PDB entry 4AAG | X-ray diffraction, 2.80 A resolution | chains A and G of the 4 polymer chains in the assembly

# Chain A
Protein: DNA endonuclease I-crei
From: Chlamydomonas reinhardtii
Notes: EC 3.1.-.-
UniProt: P05725 (DNE1_CHLRE); residues 2-153 here = UniProt positions 2-153
Sequence (152 residues; row label = number of the first residue in the row):
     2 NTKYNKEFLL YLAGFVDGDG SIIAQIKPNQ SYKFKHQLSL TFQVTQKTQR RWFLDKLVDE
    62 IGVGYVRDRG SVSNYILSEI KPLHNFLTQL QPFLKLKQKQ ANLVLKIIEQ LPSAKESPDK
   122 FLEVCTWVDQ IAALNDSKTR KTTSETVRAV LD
Construct notes: engineered mutation Asn-75 (Asp in P05725)
Ion coordination: Ca2+ site 1: Gly-19 (shared with 1 residue of chain B; 1 residue of chain E; DC614(G) of chain G); Ca2+ site 2: Asp-20 (shared with 1 residue of chain B; 1 residue of chain E; DG615(G) of chain G)
Curated features (UniProtKB/Swiss-Prot):
  - region (Interaction with DNA): Gln-26 to Gln-38, Gln-44 to Gln-47, Arg-68 to Arg-70, Ser-138 to Thr-143
  - binding site (Mg(2+)): Gly-19, Asp-20
  - mutagenesis: Asp-20 (D20A/L/N: Loss of catalytic activity. Reduced affinity for DNA), Gln-26 (Q26A/C: Alters the specificity of the endonuclease), Tyr-33 (Y33C/H/R: Alters the specificity of the endonuclease), Gln-44 (Q44A/C/T/V/W: Alters the specificity of the endonuclease), Gln-47 (Q47A/E/M: Loss of catalytic activity; Q47N: Strongly reduced affinity for DNA. No effect on catalytic activity), Arg-68 (R68A: Loss of activity), Lys-98 (K98A: Strongly reduced affinity for DNA. Increased catalytic activity; K98R: Strongly reduced affinity for DNA. No effect on catalytic activity), Ser-138 (S138A: Reduced affinity for DNA. No effect on catalytic activity. Reduced cleavage; when associated with M-139), Lys-139 (K139M: Reduced affinity for DNA. No effect on catalytic activity. Reduced cleavage; when associated with A-138), Lys-142 (K142G: Reduced affinity for DNA. No effect on catalytic activity. Reduced cleavage; when associated with G-143), Thr-143 (T143G: Reduced affinity for DNA. No effect on catalytic activity. Reduced cleavage; when associated with G-142)

# Chain G
Molecule: 24-nt DNA strand
Sequence (24 nucleotides; numbered 601 to 624; the number before each row is that of its first residue):
   601 TCAAAACGTC GTACGACGTT TTGA
Ion coordination: Ca2+ site 1: DC614 (shared with Gly-19(A) of chain A; 1 residue of chain B; 1 residue of chain E); Ca2+ site 2: DG615 (shared with Asp-20(A) of chain A; 1 residue of chain B; 1 residue of chain E)

# How chain A and chain G interact
Residue-residue contacts - 27 pairs, chain A then chain G:
  Asp-20(A) with DG615(G), phosphate contact
  Lys-28(A) with DA605(G), base contact; DA606(G), base contact
  Ser-32(A) with DT601(G), sugar contact; DC602(G), hydrogen bond to the base
  Tyr-33(A) with DC602(G), phosphate contact; DA603(G), hydrogen bond to the base
  Lys-34(A) with DT601(G), sugar contact; DC602(G), hydrogen bond to the phosphate
  Gln-38(A) with DA603(G), hydrogen bond to the base; DA604(G), hydrogen bond to the base
  Tyr-66(A) with DA605(G), sugar contact
  Arg-68(A) with DA606(G), sugar contact; DC607(G), salt bridge to the phosphate
  Arg-70(A) with DT609(G), hydrogen bond to the base
  Ser-79(A) with DA604(G), phosphate contact; DA605(G), phosphate contact
  Glu-80(A) with DA604(G), phosphate contact; DA605(G), phosphate contact
  Ile-81(A) with DA603(G), sugar contact; DA604(G), hydrogen bond to the phosphate
  Leu-112(A) with DA603(G), phosphate contact
  Lys-116(A) with DC602(G), hydrogen bond to the phosphate; DA603(G), salt bridge to the phosphate
  Lys-139(A) with DT612(G), phosphate contact; DA613(G), salt bridge to the phosphate
  Thr-140(A) with DC610(G), phosphate contact
Interface residues without a listed pair, chain A (17 interface residues in all): Asp-137
Interface residues without a listed pair, chain G (13 interface residues in all): DG611

# Overview
Chain A and chain G form an interface of 17 and 13 residues respectively; the contacts include 8 hydrogen
bonds and 3 salt bridges. Polar pairs include Ser-32(A)/DC602(G), Tyr-33(A)/DA603(G) and Gln-38(A)/DA603(G).
From UniProt: Mg2+-binding residues Gly-19(A) and Asp-20(A) and 11 mutagenesis sites on chain A.
Here chain A is DNA endonuclease I-crei (Chlamydomonas reinhardtii) and chain G is a 24-nt DNA strand. Entry
4AAG (Crystal structure of the mutant D75N I-CreI in complex with its wild- type target in presence ...) was
determined by X-ray diffraction together with 4AAB, 4AAD, 4AAE and 4AAF from the same study.
